8S9V - chains A and F of the 7 polymer chains in the assembly; structure by electron microscopy, 3.00 A resolution.

# Chain A
Name: Cas7-Cas5-Cas11
From: Synechocystis sp. PCC 6803
UniProt: Q6ZED2 (Q6ZED2_SYNY3); residues 1-791 here = UniProt positions 1-791
Amino-acid sequence (791 residues; row label = number of the first residue in the row):
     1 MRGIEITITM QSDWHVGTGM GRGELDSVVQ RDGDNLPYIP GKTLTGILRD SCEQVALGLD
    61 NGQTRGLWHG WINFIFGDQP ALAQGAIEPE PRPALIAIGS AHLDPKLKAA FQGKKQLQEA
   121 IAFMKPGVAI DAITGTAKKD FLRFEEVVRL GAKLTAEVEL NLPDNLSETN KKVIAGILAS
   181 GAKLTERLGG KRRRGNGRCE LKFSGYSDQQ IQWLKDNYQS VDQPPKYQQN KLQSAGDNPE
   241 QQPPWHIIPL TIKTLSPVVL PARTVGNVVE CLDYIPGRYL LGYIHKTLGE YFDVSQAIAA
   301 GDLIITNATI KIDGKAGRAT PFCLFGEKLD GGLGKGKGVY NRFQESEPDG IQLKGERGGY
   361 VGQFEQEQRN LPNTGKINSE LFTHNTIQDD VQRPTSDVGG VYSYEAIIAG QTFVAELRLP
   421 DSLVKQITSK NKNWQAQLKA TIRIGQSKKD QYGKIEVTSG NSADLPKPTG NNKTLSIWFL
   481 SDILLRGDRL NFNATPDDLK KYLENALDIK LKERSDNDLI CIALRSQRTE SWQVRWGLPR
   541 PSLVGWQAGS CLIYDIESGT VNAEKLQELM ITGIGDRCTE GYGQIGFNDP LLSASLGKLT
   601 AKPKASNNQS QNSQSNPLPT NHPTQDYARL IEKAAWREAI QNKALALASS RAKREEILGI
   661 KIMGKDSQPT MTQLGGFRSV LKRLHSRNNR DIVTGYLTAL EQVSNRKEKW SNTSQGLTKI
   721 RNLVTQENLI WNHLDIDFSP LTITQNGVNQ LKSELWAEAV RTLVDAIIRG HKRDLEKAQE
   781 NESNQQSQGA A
Not modelled in the structure: 1-2, 603-614, 782-791
Metal / ion sites: Mg2+ site 1 near Asp26 (its only coordinating residue here); Mg2+ site 2: Asp140 (shared with 1 residue of chain G)
Reported in the primary citation:
  - catalytic residues: Asp26
  - Mg2+ coordination: Asp26
  - mutagenesis - D26A, R678A, R769A: abolished catalytic activity with Self-target RNA
  - binding site for Self-target RNA: Arg678, Arg706, Arg769, Arg773 (from molecular simulation)
  - catalytic residues: Asp140, Arg706, Arg769, Arg773 (from molecular simulation)
  - catalytic residues: Arg678 (proposed by the authors, not directly observed)

# Chain F
Molecule: Crispr RNA
From: Synechocystis sp. PCC 6803
Sequence (37 nucleotides; each row starts with the number of its first residue):
     1 ACUGAAACUG UAGUAGAACC AAUCGGGGUC GUCAAUA

# Chain A / chain F interface
Contacting residue pairs (104):
  Val16(A) with G10(F), phosphate contact
  Gly17(A) with U9(F), sugar contact; G10(F), phosphate contact
  Thr18(A) with U9(F), sugar contact
  Gly19(A) with U9(F), base contact
  Lys42(A) with C8(F), sugar contact; U9(F), phosphate contact
  Thr43(A) with C8(F), hydrogen bond to the phosphate; U9(F), hydrogen bond to the phosphate
  Gly46(A) with C8(F), base contact
  Ile47(A) with C8(F), base contact
  Arg49(A) with A6(F), hydrogen bond to the phosphate; A7(F), salt bridge to the phosphate
  Asp50(A) with C8(F), hydrogen bond to the base
  Phe76(A) with A6(F), phosphate contact
  Asp78(A) with A6(F), hydrogen bond to the sugar
  Gln79(A) with A6(F), sugar contact; A7(F), sugar contact
  Pro80(A) with A6(F), base contact
  Pro91(A) with G4(F), base contact
  Arg92(A) with A5(F), hydrogen bond to the sugar
  Pro93(A) with A5(F), phosphate contact; A6(F), phosphate contact
  Ala94(A) with A6(F), hydrogen bond to the phosphate
  Pro126(A) with A15(F), base contact
  Gly127(A) with A15(F), phosphate contact
  Val128(A) with G13(F), hydrogen bond to the sugar; U14(F), sugar contact; A15(F), hydrogen bond to the phosphate
  Ala129(A) with G13(F), phosphate contact; U14(F), phosphate contact
  Ile130(A) with U14(F), hydrogen bond to the phosphate; G16(F), sugar contact
  Gly135(A) with G16(F), sugar contact; A17(F), sugar contact
  Thr136(A) with A17(F), sugar contact
  Ala137(A) with G16(F), base contact
  Phe141(A) with G13(F), base contact
  Leu142(A) with A15(F), base contact
  Arg143(A) with G13(F), hydrogen bond to the sugar
  Phe144(A) with A15(F), base contact
  Gly189(A) with G10(F), phosphate contact
  Gly190(A) with G10(F), phosphate contact; U11(F), phosphate contact
  Lys191(A) with U11(F), hydrogen bond to the phosphate; G13(F), base contact
  Arg192(A) with C8(F), hydrogen bond to the base; G10(F), phosphate contact; U11(F), salt bridge to the phosphate
  Arg193(A) with U11(F), salt bridge to the phosphate; A12(F), phosphate contact
  Arg194(A) with G13(F), salt bridge to the phosphate
  Leu232(A) with C2(F), base contact
  Pro261(A) with G4(F), phosphate contact
  Arg278(A) with G4(F), salt bridge to the phosphate
  Tyr279(A) with U3(F), sugar contact; G4(F), hydrogen bond to the phosphate
  Leu281(A) with C2(F), sugar contact
  Gly282(A) with U3(F), base contact
  His285(A) with C2(F), base contact
  Ser295(A) with C2(F), base contact
  Ile298(A) with A1(F), sugar contact; C2(F), base contact
  Ala299(A) with A1(F), base contact
  Thr383(A) with U9(F), base contact
  His384(A) with U9(F), salt bridge to the phosphate
  Asn385(A) with A7(F), hydrogen bond to the sugar; C8(F), sugar contact; U9(F), hydrogen bond to the base; G10(F), hydrogen bond to the sugar
  Thr386(A) with A7(F), hydrogen bond to the base; C8(F), phosphate contact
  Ile387(A) with C8(F), hydrogen bond to the phosphate; G10(F), sugar contact
  Gln392(A) with C8(F), hydrogen bond to the base; G10(F), sugar contact; U11(F), sugar contact
  Arg393(A) with U11(F), sugar contact
  Pro394(A) with G10(F), base contact
  Val401(A) with U9(F), base contact
  Tyr402(A) with A7(F), stacking on the base
  Tyr404(A) with A7(F), base contact
  Arg443(A) with U3(F), hydrogen bond to the base
  Ile444(A) with U3(F), base contact
  Gly445(A) with U3(F), hydrogen bond to the base
  Gln446(A) with A5(F), hydrogen bond to the phosphate
  Ser447(A) with A5(F), hydrogen bond to the phosphate
  Lys448(A) with U3(F), hydrogen bond to the sugar; G4(F), hydrogen bond to the phosphate; A5(F), salt bridge to the phosphate
  Lys449(A) with A6(F), phosphate contact; A7(F), salt bridge to the phosphate
  Ser531(A) with G4(F), phosphate contact
  Trp532(A) with G4(F), stacking on the base
  Gln533(A) with C2(F), phosphate contact; U3(F), phosphate contact
  Val534(A) with U3(F), hydrogen bond to the phosphate; G4(F), sugar contact
  Arg535(A) with C2(F), hydrogen bond to the sugar
  Arg540(A) with C2(F), salt bridge to the phosphate
  Arg577(A) with A1(F), phosphate contact; C2(F), salt bridge to the phosphate
  Glu580(A) with A1(F), phosphate contact; C2(F), phosphate contact
Also at the interface, not in a pair above, chain A (76 interface residues in all): His15, Pro40, Gly77, Thr579

# In short
76 residues of chain A face 17 of chain F across their interface; the contacts include 28 hydrogen bonds, 10
salt bridges and 2 aromatic stacking contacts. Among the polar pairs are Asp50(A)-C8(F), Arg192(A)-C8(F) and
Asn385(A)-U9(F). From the paper: catalytic residues Asp26(A), Asp140(A) and Arg706(A) among others; D26A,
R678A and R769A of chain A abolish catalytic activity with Self-target RNA.
Chain A is Cas7-Cas5-Cas11 and chain F is Crispr RNA, both from Synechocystis sp. PCC 6803; the structure,
CRISPR-Cas type III-D effector complex bound to a self-target RNA in the pre-cleavage state, was determined by
electron microscopy (same publication as 8S9T, 8S9U and 8S9X).
